Entry 4PSD (X-ray diffraction, 1.52 A resolution); this record covers chain A.

Chain A:
Name: Carbohydrate esterase family 5
From: Trichoderma reesei
UniProt: G0RH85 (G0RH85_HYPJQ); residues 45-248 here correspond to UniProt positions 1-204 (UniProt number = residue number - 44)
Chain sequence (254 residues; numbered 1 to 254; the number before each row is that of its first residue):
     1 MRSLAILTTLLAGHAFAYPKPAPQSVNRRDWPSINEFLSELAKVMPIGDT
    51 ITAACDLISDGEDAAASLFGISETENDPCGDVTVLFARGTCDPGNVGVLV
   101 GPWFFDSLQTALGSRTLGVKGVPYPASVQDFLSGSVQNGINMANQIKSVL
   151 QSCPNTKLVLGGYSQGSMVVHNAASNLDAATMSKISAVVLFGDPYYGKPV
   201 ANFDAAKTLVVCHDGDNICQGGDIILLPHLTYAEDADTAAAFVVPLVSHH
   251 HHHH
Disordered / not traced: 1-29, 253-254
Sequence notes: initiating methionine (1); expression tag (2-44, 249-254)
Cystine bridges: Cys55-Cys91, Cys79-Cys153, Cys212-Cys219

Overview:
Chain A is Carbohydrate esterase family 5 (Trichoderma reesei); the structure, Structure of Trichoderma reesei
cutinase native form, was determined by X-ray diffraction (same publication as 4PSC and 4PSE).
